Entry 8K3Y (electron microscopy, 4.42 A resolution (low resolution: residue-level contacts below are approximate; hydrogen-bond / salt-bridge calls are withheld)); this record covers chains C and D of the 6 polymer chains in the assembly.

[Chain C (and D)]
Name: Lon protease
From: Meiothermus taiwanensis
Notes: EC 3.4.21.53; chain D of this document is another copy of the same molecule, construct and numbering; everything in this record applies to it too
Reference sequence: A0A059VAZ3 (A0A059VAZ3_9DEIN); numbering as in UniProt (aligned over 1-793)
Amino-acid sequence (799 residues; row label = number of the first residue in the row):
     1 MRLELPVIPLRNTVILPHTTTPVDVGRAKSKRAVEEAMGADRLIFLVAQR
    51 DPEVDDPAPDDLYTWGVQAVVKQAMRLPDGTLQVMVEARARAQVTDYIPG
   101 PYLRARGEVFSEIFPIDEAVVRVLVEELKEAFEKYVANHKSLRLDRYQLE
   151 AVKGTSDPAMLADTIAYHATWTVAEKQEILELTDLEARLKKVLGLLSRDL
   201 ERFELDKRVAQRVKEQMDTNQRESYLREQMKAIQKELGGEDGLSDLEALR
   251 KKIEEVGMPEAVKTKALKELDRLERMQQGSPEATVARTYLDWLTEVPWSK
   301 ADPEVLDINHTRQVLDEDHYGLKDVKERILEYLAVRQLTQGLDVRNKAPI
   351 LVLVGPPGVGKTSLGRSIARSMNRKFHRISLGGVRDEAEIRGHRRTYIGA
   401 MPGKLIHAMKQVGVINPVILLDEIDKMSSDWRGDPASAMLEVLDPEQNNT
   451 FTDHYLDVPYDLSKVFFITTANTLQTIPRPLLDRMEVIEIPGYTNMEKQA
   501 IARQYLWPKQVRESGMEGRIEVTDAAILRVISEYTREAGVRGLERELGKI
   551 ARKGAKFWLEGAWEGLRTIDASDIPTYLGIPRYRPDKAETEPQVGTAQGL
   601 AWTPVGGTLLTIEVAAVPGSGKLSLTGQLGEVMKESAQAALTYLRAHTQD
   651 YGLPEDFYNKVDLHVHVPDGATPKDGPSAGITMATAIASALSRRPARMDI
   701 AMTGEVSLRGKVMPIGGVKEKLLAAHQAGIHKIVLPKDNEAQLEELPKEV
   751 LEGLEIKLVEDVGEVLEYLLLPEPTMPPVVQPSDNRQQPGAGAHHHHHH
Unresolved in the structure: 1, 775-799
Construct notes: engineered mutation S224 (Tyr in A0A059VAZ3); expression tag (794-799)
Residues lining bound ligands: ADP (adenosine-5'-diphosphate): D318, H319, Y320, G321, P357, G358, V359, G360, K361, T362, S363, R378, Y493, I501, Y505, L506, K509, V540, R541

[Chain C / chain D interface]
Residue-residue contacts - 53 pairs, chain C then chain D:
  M230(C) - I233(D)
  M230(C) - L237(D)
  K231(C) - M276(D)
  K231(C) - S280(D)
  Q234(C) - E274(D)
  Q234(C) - R275(D)
  L237(C) - R227(D)
  L237(C) - M230(D)
  L237(C) - D271(D)
  L237(C) - E274(D)
  G238(C) - D271(D)
  G238(C) - R275(D)
  G239(C) - R275(D)
  D241(C) - K268(D)
  D241(C) - D271(D)
  M276(C) - E282(D)
  Q278(C) - R272(D)
  Q278(C) - E282(D)
  Q278(C) - R394(D)
  Q278(C) - R395(D)
  Q278(C) - T396(D)
  G279(C) - R395(D)
  G279(C) - T396(D)
  I398(C) - R394(D)
  E513(C) - K347(D)
  S514(C) - T339(D)
  G515(C) - T339(D)
  R552(C) - E331(D)
  R552(C) - V335(D)
  K556(C) - A334(D)
  L559(C) - I308(D)
  L559(C) - A334(D)
  L559(C) - L338(D)
  E560(C) - I308(D)
  I580(C) - Q742(D)
  I580(C) - E745(D)
  V594(C) - R709(D)
  G595(C) - R709(D)
  E613(C) - S707(D)
  E613(C) - L708(D)
  E613(C) - R709(D)
  V614(C) - L708(D)
  A615(C) - L708(D)
  V617(C) - T642(D)
  V617(C) - R645(D)
  P618(C) - R645(D)
  P618(C) - Y658(D)
  T626(C) - E635(D)
  D662(C) - R645(D)
  H664(C) - T642(D)
  H664(C) - L708(D)
  H666(C) - L708(D)
  R693(C) - R709(D)
Also at the interface, not in a pair above, chain C (42 interface residues in all): L226, R227, K235, S280, R519, W558, P581, Q593, T596, G619, V665
Also at the interface, not in a pair above, chain D (36 interface residues in all): L330, Q337, Q638, K711, A741

[Summary]
Chain C and chain D form an interface of 42 and 36 residues respectively. Bound to chain C: ADP.
Chain C and chain D are both Lon protease (Meiothermus taiwanensis); the structure, The "5+1" heteromeric
structure of Lon protease consisting of a spiral pentamer with Y224S mutation and ..., was determined by
electron microscopy together with 7YPK from the same study.
